Entry 2F99 (X-ray diffraction, 1.90 A resolution); this record covers chains C and D of the 4 polymer chains in the assembly.

# Chain C (and D)
Molecule: Aklanonic Acid methyl Ester Cyclase, AknH
From: Streptomyces galilaeus
Notes: chain D of this document is another copy of the same molecule, construct and numbering; everything in this record applies to it too
Chain sequence (153 residues; numbered -8 to 144; the number before each row is that of its first residue; numbers below 1 keep their minus sign (Met-8 is residue -8)):
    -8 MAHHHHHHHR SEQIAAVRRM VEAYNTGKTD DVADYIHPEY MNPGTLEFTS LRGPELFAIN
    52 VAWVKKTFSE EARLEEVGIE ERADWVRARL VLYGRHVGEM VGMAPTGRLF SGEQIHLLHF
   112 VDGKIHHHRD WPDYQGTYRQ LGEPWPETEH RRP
Not modelled in the structure: -8 to 1, 142-144 (chain D: -8 to 0, 144)
Construct notes: initiating methionine (-8); cloning artifact (-7, 1); expression tag (-6 to 0)
Small-molecule neighbours: AKV ({3-[(1R,3S)-1,3-dihydroxypentyl]-4,5,9,10-tetrahydroxy-2-anthryl}acetate): Asn33, Gly35, Thr36, Phe39, Ile50, Asn51, Trp54, Val55, Phe59, Met91, Val92, Met94, Gln105, Asp121, Pro123, Tyr125, Thr128, Tyr129

# How chain C and chain D interact
Residue-residue contacts (64):
  Met32(C) with Glu140(D)
  Pro34(C) with Glu38(D)
  Leu37(C) with Leu37(D); Glu38(D)
  Glu38(C) with Pro34(D); Leu37(D); Arg120(D), salt bridge
  Glu71(C) with Trp136(D)
  Glu72(C) with Trp136(D)
  Arg73(C) with Trp136(D)
  Trp76(C) with Trp136(D); Pro137(D), hydrophobic; Thr139(D); Glu140(D)
  Val77(C) with Trp136(D)
  Arg78(C) with Tyr129(D), hydrogen bond; Glu134(D), hydrogen bond (side chain-backbone); Trp136(D)
  Arg80(C) with Glu134(D), salt bridge
  Val92(C) with Arg120(D)
  Met94(C) with Trp122(D), hydrophobic
  Glu104(C) with Gln126(D), hydrogen bond (backbone-side chain)
  Gln105(C) with Gln126(D)
  Ile106(C) with Gln126(D); Tyr129(D), hydrophobic
  Leu108(C) with Tyr129(D); Pro137(D), hydrophobic
  His110(C) with Glu140(D), salt bridge
  His117(C) with Glu140(D), salt bridge
  His118(C) with Glu140(D)
  Arg120(C) with Glu38(D), salt bridge; Val92(D)
  Trp122(C) with Tyr125(D); Gln126(D), hydrogen bond (backbone-side chain); Tyr129(D), hydrophobic
  Pro123(C) with Gln126(D), hydrogen bond (backbone-side chain)
  Asp124(C) with Gln126(D)
  Tyr125(C) with Trp122(D); Tyr125(D), hydrophobic
  Gln126(C) with Glu104(D), hydrogen bond (side chain-backbone); Gln105(D); Ile106(D); Trp122(D), hydrogen bond (side chain-backbone); Pro123(D), hydrogen bond (side chain-backbone); Asp124(D)
  Tyr129(C) with Arg78(D), hydrogen bond; Leu108(D); Trp122(D), hydrophobic
  Glu134(C) with Arg78(D), hydrogen bond (backbone-side chain); Arg80(D), salt bridge
  Trp136(C) with Glu71(D); Glu72(D); Arg73(D); Trp76(D); Arg78(D)
  Pro137(C) with Trp76(D), hydrophobic; Leu108(D), hydrophobic
  Thr139(C) with Trp76(D)
  Glu140(C) with Trp76(D); His110(D), salt bridge; Val112(D); His117(D), salt bridge; His118(D)
  His141(C) with Arg120(D)
Interface residues without a listed pair, chain C (35 interface residues in all): Val112, Pro135
Interface residues without a listed pair, chain D (33 interface residues in all): Val77, Met94, Pro135

# Summary
35 residues of chain C and 33 residues of chain D are in contact; the contacts include 10 hydrogen bonds and 8
salt bridges. Among the polar pairs are Glu38(C)-Arg120(D), Arg80(C)-Glu134(D) and His110(C)-Glu140(D). Chain
C binds compound AKV.
Chain C and chain D are both Aklanonic Acid methyl Ester Cyclase, AknH (Streptomyces galilaeus); the
structure, Crystal structure of the polyketide cyclase AknH with bound substrate and product analogue:
implications for catalytic ..., was determined by X-ray diffraction together with 2F98 from the same study.
